PDB entry 8JP9 | electron microscopy, 3.37 A resolution | chains B and E of the 8 polymer chains in the assembly

[Chain B (and E)]
Name: Protein ERGIC-53
From: Homo sapiens
Notes: chain E of this document is another copy of the same molecule, construct and numbering; everything in this record applies to it too
Reference sequence: P49257 (LMAN1_HUMAN); residue numbers follow UniProt; this construct covers 1-510
Amino-acid sequence (522 residues; numbered 1 to 522; the number before each row is that of its first residue):
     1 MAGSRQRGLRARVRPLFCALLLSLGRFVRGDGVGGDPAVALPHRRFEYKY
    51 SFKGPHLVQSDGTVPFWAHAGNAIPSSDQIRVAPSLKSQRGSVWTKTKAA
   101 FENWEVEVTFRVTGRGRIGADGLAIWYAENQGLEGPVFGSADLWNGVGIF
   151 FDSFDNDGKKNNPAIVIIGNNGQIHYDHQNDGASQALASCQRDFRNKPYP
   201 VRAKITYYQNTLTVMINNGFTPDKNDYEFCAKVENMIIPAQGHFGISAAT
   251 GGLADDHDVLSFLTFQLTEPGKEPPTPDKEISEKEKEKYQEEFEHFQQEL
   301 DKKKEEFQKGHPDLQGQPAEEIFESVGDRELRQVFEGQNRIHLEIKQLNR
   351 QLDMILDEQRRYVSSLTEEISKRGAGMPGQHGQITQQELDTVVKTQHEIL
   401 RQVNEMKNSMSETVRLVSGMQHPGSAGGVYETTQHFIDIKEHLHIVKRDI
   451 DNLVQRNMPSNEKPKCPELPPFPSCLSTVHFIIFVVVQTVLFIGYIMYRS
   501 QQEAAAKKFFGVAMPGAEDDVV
Disordered / not traced: 1-41, 313-323, 366-522 (chain E: 1-41, 368-522)
Construct notes: expression tag (511-522)
Disulfide bonds: Cys190-Cys230
Bound ions: Ca2+ site 1: Asp152, Phe154, Asn156, Asp181; Ca2+ site 2: Asp155, Asp157, Asn161, Asn162, Asp181

[How chain B and chain E interact]
Residue-residue contacts (34; chain B residue first):
  Val326(B) - Asp328(E)
  Gly327(B) - Asp328(E)
  Gly327(B) - Leu331(E)
  Glu330(B) - Leu331(E)
  Glu330(B) - Arg332(E)
  Leu331(B) - Leu331(E)
  Gln333(B) - Phe335(E)
  Val334(B) - Leu331(E)
  Val334(B) - Val334(E)  hydrophobic
  Val334(B) - Gln338(E)  hydrogen bond (backbone-side chain)
  Gly337(B) - Gln338(E)
  Gly337(B) - His342(E)  hydrogen bond (backbone-side chain)
  Gln338(B) - Gln338(E)
  Arg340(B) - His342(E)
  Ile341(B) - Ile341(E)  hydrophobic
  Ile341(B) - His342(E)
  Ile341(B) - Ile345(E)  hydrophobic
  Glu344(B) - His342(E)
  Glu344(B) - Ile345(E)
  Ile345(B) - Ile345(E)  hydrophobic
  Gln347(B) - Asn349(E)
  Leu348(B) - Ile345(E)  hydrophobic
  Leu348(B) - Leu348(E)  hydrophobic
  Leu348(B) - Asn349(E)
  Leu348(B) - Leu352(E)  hydrophobic
  Gln351(B) - Asn349(E)
  Gln351(B) - Leu352(E)
  Gln351(B) - Asp353(E)
  Leu352(B) - Leu352(E)
  Ile355(B) - Ile355(E)  hydrophobic
  Ile355(B) - Leu356(E)  hydrophobic
  Glu358(B) - Arg360(E)  salt bridge
  Gln359(B) - Gln359(E)
  Tyr362(B) - Leu366(E)

[Summary]
20 residues of chain B and 18 residues of chain E are in contact; the contacts include 2 hydrogen bonds and 1
salt bridge. Among the polar pairs are Glu358(B)-Arg360(E), Val334(B)-Gln338(E) and Gly337(B)-His342(E).
Asp152(B), Phe154(B), Asn156(B) and Asp181(B) coordinate Ca2+ site 1.
Both chains are Protein ERGIC-53 (Homo sapiens). Entry 8JP9 (Cryo-EM structure of the head region of
full-length ERGIC-53 with MCFD2 (Substate D)) was determined by electron microscopy together with 8JP4, 8JP5,
8JP6, 8JP7, 8JP8 and 8JPG from the same study.
